4PNI - chain A; structure by X-ray diffraction, 1.85 A resolution.

[Chain A]
Name: Rhodopsin kinase
From: Bos taurus
Notes: EC 2.7.11.14
Reference sequence: P28327 (RK_BOVIN); residue numbers follow UniProt; this construct covers 1-561
Chain sequence (561 residues; row label = number of the first residue in the row):
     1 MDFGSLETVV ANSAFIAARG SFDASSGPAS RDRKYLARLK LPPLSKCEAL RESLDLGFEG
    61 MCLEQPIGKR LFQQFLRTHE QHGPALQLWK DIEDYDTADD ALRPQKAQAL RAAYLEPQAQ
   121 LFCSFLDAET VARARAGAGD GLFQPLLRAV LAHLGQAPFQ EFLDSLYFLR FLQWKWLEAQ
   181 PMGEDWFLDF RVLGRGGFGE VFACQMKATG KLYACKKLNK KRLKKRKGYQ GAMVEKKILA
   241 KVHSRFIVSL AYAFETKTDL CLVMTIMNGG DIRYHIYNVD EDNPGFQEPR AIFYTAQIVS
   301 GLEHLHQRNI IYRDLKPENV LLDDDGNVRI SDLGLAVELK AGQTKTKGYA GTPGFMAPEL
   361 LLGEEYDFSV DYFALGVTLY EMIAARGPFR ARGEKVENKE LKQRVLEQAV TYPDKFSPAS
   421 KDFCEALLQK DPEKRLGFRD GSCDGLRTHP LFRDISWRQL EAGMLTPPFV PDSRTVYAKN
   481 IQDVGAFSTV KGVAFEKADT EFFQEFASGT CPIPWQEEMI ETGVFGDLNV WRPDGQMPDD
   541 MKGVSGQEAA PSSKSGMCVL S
Not modelled in the structure: 1-29, 482-493, 534-561
Residues lining bound ligands: KQQ (3-[(2-{[1-(N,N-dimethylglycyl)-6-methoxy-4,4-dimethyl-1,2,3,4-tetrahydroquinolin-7-yl]amino}-7H-pyrrolo[2,3-d]pyrimidin-4-yl)amino]thiophene-2-carboxamide): L193, G194, F198, V201, A214, K216, V248, M264, T265, I266, M267, N268, G270, D271, E318, L321, S331, R474, T475, Y477, A478
Reported in the primary citation:
  - binding site for KQQ: F198, T265, I266, M267, D271, L321, R474 to A478
  - conformationally variable residues (loop rearrangement): F198, R474 to A478

[In short]
Chain A binds compound KQQ. The paper reports a binding site for KQQ at F198, T265 and I266 among others;
conformational variability at F198 and R474.
Chain A is Rhodopsin kinase (Bos taurus); the structure, Bovine G protein-coupled receptor kinase 1 in complex
with GSK2163632A, was determined by X-ray diffraction, deposited together with 4PNK.
